7RYO - chains A and B of the 4 polymer chains in the assembly; structure by X-ray diffraction, 3.00 A resolution.

# Chain A
Molecule: T-cell surface glycoprotein CD1a
Organism: Homo sapiens
Reference sequence: P06126 (CD1A_HUMAN); residues 1-278 here correspond to UniProt positions 18-295 (UniProt number = residue number + 17)
Amino-acid sequence (286 residues; each row starts with the number of its first residue; numbers below 1 keep their minus sign (Asp-1 is residue -1)):
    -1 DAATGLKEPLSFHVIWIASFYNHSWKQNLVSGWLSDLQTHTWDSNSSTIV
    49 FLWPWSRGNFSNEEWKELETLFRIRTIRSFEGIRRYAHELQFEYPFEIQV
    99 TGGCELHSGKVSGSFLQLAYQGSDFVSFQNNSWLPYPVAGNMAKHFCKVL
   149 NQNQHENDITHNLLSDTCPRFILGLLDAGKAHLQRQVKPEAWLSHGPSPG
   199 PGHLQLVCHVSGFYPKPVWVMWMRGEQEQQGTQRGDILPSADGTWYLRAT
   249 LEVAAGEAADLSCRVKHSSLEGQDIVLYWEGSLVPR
Not modelled in the structure: -1 to 6, 284
Differences from the reference sequence: expression tag (-1 to 0, 279-284); conflict Thr2 (Asp19 in P06126); variant Ile13 (Thr30 in P06126), Trp51 (Cys68 in P06126)
Disulfides: Cys102-Cys166, Cys206-Cys261
Residues lining bound ligands: dideoxymycobactin-838 (WGR): Phe10, Val12, Trp14, Val28, Ser29, Gly30, His38, Thr39, Trp40, Ile47, Trp63, Leu66, Phe70, Arg73, Arg76, Ser77, Ile81, Tyr84, Phe90, Ile96, Val98, Gly100, Gly101, Leu114, Leu116, Tyr118, Phe123, Trp131, Phe144, Val147, Leu148, Asn151, Glu154, Asn155, Leu161, Leu162, Thr165, Cys166, Phe169
Reported in the primary citation:
  - conformationally variable residues (side-chain flip): Phe144
  - mutagenesis - Y19A/H21A/W23A: decreased binding to CO3 gammadelta TCR
  - mutagenesis - E62A/E65A/I72A (40 uM or higher), E62A/E65A/T165A/R168A (40 uM or higher), I157A/T165A/R168A (40 uM or higher): unchanged binding to both gammadelta TCRs

# Chain B
Molecule: Beta-2-microglobulin
Organism: Homo sapiens
Reference sequence: P61769 (B2MG_HUMAN); residues 2-100 here correspond to UniProt positions 21-119 (UniProt number = residue number + 19)
Amino-acid sequence (108 residues; row label = number of the first residue in the row; numbers below 1 keep their minus sign (Asp-1 is residue -1)):
    -1 DAGIQRTPKIQVYSRHPAENGKSNFLNCYVSGFHPSDIEVDLLKNGERIE
    49 KVEHSDLSFSKDWSFYLLYYTEFTPTEKDEYACRVNHVTLSQPKIVKWDR
    99 DMGSLVPR
Not modelled in the structure: -1 to 0, 100-106
Differences from the reference sequence: expression tag (-1 to 1, 101-106)
Disulfides: Cys26-Cys81
Reported in the primary citation:
  - mutagenesis - D35A/E37A/N84A: decreased binding to CO3 gammadelta TCR

# How chain A and chain B interact
Contacting residue pairs (53):
  Ile13(A) - Leu55(B)
  Ile13(A) - Ser56(B)
  Ile13(A) - Phe57(B)  hydrophobic
  Ile15(A) - Leu55(B)  hydrophobic
  Ile15(A) - Phe57(B)  hydrophobic
  Ile15(A) - Phe63(B)  hydrophobic
  Ser17(A) - Ser34(B)
  Leu27(A) - Leu55(B)  hydrophobic
  Trp31(A) - Ser56(B)
  Gln36(A) - Asp54(B)  hydrogen bond
  Thr39(A) - Asp54(B)
  Glu95(A) - His32(B)  salt bridge
  Glu95(A) - Pro33(B)
  Glu95(A) - Ser34(B)  hydrogen bond
  Glu95(A) - Phe63(B)
  Gln97(A) - His32(B)  hydrogen bond
  Gln97(A) - Phe57(B)
  Gln97(A) - Trp61(B)  hydrogen bond (side chain-backbone)
  Gln97(A) - Phe63(B)
  Val98(A) - Phe57(B)
  Thr99(A) - Trp61(B)
  Ala117(A) - Trp61(B)  hydrophobic
  Gln119(A) - His32(B)
  Gly120(A) - Arg4(B)  hydrogen bond (backbone-side chain)
  Gly120(A) - His32(B)
  Gly120(A) - Trp61(B)
  Asp122(A) - Trp61(B)  hydrogen bond
  Glu188(A) - Arg13(B)
  Glu188(A) - His14(B)  salt bridge
  Glu188(A) - Pro15(B)
  Trp190(A) - Ser12(B)
  Trp190(A) - His14(B)
  Trp190(A) - Pro15(B)  hydrophobic
  Ser192(A) - Asp99(B)
  His193(A) - Asp99(B)  salt bridge
  Ser209(A) - Arg13(B)  hydrogen bond (side chain-backbone)
  Gly210(A) - Arg13(B)
  Asp234(A) - Lys7(B)
  Asp234(A) - Gln9(B)
  Leu236(A) - Gln9(B)
  Leu236(A) - Tyr11(B)
  Leu236(A) - Tyr27(B)  hydrophobic
  Pro237(A) - Tyr11(B)  hydrogen bond (backbone-side chain)
  Pro237(A) - Tyr27(B)  hydrophobic
  Ser238(A) - Leu66(B)
  Ala239(A) - Leu66(B)
  Ala239(A) - Tyr68(B)
  Asp240(A) - Arg13(B)  salt bridge
  Thr242(A) - Arg13(B)  hydrogen bond
  Tyr244(A) - Tyr11(B)  hydrophobic
  Tyr244(A) - Ser12(B)
  Arg246(A) - Val10(B)  hydrogen bond (side chain-backbone)
  Arg246(A) - Tyr11(B)
Also at the interface, not in a pair above, chain A (40 interface residues in all): Trp14, Tyr19, Gln25, Ser29, Gln115, Leu116, Ser121, Leu191, Pro195, Leu281
Also at the interface, not in a pair above, chain B (28 interface residues in all): Ile2, Asn25, Asp35, Asp60, Tyr64, Asp97

# Overview
Chain A and chain B form an interface of 40 and 28 residues respectively, with 10 hydrogen bonds and 4 salt
bridges. Among the polar pairs are Glu95(A)-His32(B), Glu188(A)-His14(B) and His193(A)-Asp99(B). The paper
reports that Y19A/H21A/W23A of chain A reduce binding to CO3 gammadelta TCR; conformational variability at
Phe144(A); 5 substitutions were tested in all.
Here chain A is T-cell surface glycoprotein CD1a and chain B is Beta-2-microglobulin, both from Homo sapiens.
Entry 7RYO (CD1a-dideoxymycobactin-gdTCR complex) was determined by X-ray diffraction (same publication as
7RYL, 7RYM and 7RYN).
